5VVS - chains A and F of the 15 polymer chains in the assembly; structure by electron microscopy, 6.40 A resolution (low resolution: residue-level contacts below are approximate; hydrogen-bond / salt-bridge calls are withheld).

# Chain A
Molecule: DNA-directed RNA polymerase II subunit RPB1
From: Saccharomyces cerevisiae (strain ATCC 204508 / S288c)
Notes: EC 2.7.7.6
UniProtKB: P04050 (RPB1_YEAST); residues 1-1733 here = UniProt positions 1-1733
Sequence (1733 residues; row label = number of the first residue in the row):
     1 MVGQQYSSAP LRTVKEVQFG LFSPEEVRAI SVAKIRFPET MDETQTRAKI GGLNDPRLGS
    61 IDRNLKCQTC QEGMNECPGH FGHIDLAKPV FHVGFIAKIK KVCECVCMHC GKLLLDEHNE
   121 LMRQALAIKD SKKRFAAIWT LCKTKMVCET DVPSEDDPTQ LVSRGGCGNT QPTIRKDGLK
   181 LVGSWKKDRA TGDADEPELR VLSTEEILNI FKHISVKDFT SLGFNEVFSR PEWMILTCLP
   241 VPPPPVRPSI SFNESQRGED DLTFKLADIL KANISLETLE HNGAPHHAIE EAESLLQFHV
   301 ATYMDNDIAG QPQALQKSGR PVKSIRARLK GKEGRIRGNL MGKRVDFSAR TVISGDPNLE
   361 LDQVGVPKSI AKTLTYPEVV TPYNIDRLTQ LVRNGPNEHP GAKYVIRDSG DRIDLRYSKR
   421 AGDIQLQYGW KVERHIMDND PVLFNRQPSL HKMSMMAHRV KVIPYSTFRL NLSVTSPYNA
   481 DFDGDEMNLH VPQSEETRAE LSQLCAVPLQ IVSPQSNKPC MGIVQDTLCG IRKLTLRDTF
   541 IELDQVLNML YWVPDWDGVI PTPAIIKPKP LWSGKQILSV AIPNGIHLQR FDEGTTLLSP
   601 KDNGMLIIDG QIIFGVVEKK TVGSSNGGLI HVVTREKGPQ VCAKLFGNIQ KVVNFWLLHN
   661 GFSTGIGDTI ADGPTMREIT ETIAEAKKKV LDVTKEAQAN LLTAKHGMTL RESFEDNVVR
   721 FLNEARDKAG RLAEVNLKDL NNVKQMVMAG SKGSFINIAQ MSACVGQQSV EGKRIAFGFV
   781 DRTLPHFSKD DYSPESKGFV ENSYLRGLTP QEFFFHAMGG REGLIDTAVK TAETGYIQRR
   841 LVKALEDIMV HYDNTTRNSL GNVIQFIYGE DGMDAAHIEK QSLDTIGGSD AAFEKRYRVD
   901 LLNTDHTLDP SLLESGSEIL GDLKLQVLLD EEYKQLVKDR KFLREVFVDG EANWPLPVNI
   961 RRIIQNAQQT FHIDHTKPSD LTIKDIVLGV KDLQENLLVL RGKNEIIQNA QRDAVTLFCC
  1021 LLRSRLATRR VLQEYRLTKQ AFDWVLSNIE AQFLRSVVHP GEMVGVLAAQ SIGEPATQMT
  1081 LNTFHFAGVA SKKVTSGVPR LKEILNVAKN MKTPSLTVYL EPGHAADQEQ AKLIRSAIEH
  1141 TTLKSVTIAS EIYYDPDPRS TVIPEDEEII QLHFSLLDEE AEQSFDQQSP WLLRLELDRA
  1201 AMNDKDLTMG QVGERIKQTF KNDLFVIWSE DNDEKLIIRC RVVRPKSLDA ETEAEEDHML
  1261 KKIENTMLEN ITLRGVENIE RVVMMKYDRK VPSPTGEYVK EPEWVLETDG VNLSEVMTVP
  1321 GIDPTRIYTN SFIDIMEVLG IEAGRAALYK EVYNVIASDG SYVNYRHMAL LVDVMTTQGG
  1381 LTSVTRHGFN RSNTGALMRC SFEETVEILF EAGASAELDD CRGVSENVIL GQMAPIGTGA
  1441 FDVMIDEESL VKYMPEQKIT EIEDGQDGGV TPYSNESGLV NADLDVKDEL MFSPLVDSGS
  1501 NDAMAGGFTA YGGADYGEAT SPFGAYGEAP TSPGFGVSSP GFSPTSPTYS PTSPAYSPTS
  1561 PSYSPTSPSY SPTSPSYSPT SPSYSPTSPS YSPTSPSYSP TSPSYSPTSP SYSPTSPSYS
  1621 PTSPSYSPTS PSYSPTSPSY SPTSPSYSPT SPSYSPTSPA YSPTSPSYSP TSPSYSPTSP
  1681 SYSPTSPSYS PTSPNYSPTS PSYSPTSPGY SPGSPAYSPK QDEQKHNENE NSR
Disordered / not traced: 1-7, 1463-1733
UniProt features mapped onto this chain:
  - region: P248 to D260 (Lid loop), N306 to K323 (Rudder loop), P810 to E822 (Bridging helix)
  - binding site (Zn(2+)): C67, C70, C77, H80, C107, C110, C148, C167
  - binding site (Mg(2+)): D481, D483, D485
  - modified residue: T1471 (Phosphothreonine)
  - cross-link (Glycyl lysine isopeptide (Lys-Gly)): K695 (interchain with G-Cter in ubiquitin), K1246 (interchain with G-Cter in ubiquitin), K1350 (interchain with G-Cter in ubiquitin)
  - natural variant: S1653 to P1659 (deletion: In strain: A364A)
  - mutagenesis: K1246 (K1246R: Impairs ubiquitination during transcription stress)
Bound ions: Zn2+ site 1: C67, E72, C77, P78; Zn2+ site 2: C107, M108, C110

# Chain F
Molecule: DNA-directed RNA polymerases I, II, and III subunit RPABC2
From: Saccharomyces cerevisiae (strain ATCC 204508 / S288c)
UniProtKB: P20435 (RPAB2_YEAST); residues 1-155 here = UniProt positions 1-155
Sequence (155 residues; numbered 1 to 155; the number before each row is that of its first residue):
     1 MSDYEEAFND GNENFEDFDV EHFSDEETYE EKPQFKDGET TDANGKTIVT GGNGPEDFQQ
    61 HEQIRRKTLK EKAIPKDQRA TTPYMTKYER ARILGTRALQ ISMNAPVFVD LEGETDPLRI
   121 AMKELAEKKI PLVIRRYLPD GSFEDWSVEE LIVDL
Disordered / not traced: 1-74
UniProt features mapped onto this chain:
  - region: L111 to L132 (Leucine-zipper)
  - modified residue: S24 (Phosphoserine)

# Chain A / chain F interface
Residue-residue contacts - 62 pairs, chain A then chain F:
  Y383(A) with I101(F); L111(F); T115(F)
  Y428(A) with I101(F); S102(F); M103(F); N104(F)
  E496(A) with G95(F); L99(F)
  A499(A) with L118(F)
  Q503(A) with K87(F); R90(F); A91(F); L94(F)
  H851(A) with Y137(F); L138(F); P139(F)
  Y852(A) with R135(F); R136(F); Y137(F)
  D853(A) with P139(F)
  R857(A) with P139(F)
  R1001(A) with A80(F); T82(F); P83(F); Y84(F)
  L1054(A) with Y84(F)
  R1055(A) with D154(F)
  H1059(A) with T86(F); K87(F); Y88(F); L155(F)
  E1062(A) with Y88(F)
  T1438(A) with R92(F)
  F1441(A) with Y88(F); E89(F); R92(F); I134(F); R135(F)
  D1442(A) with I134(F); R135(F); Y137(F)
  V1443(A) with R92(F); L132(F); V133(F)
  M1444(A) with L132(F); V133(F); R135(F)
  I1445(A) with P131(F)
  D1446(A) with V133(F)
  E1448(A) with D145(F)
  S1449(A) with V133(F)
  K1452(A) with E149(F)
  Y1453(A) with F108(F); I130(F); P131(F); L132(F); E149(F)
  Q1457(A) with F108(F)
  I1459(A) with P106(F); V107(F)
  T1460(A) with F108(F)
Interface residues without a listed pair, chain A (34 interface residues in all): V379, R387, E500, V1057, P1060, A1440
Interface residues without a listed pair, chain F (41 interface residues in all): T81, P117, E144

# In short
34 residues of chain A face 41 of chain F across their interface. C67(A), E72(A), C77(A) and P78(A) form the
Zn2+ site 1. UniProt lists 8 Zn2+-binding residues, 3 Mg2+-binding residues and one mutagenesis site on chain
A.
Chain A is DNA-directed RNA polymerase II subunit RPB1 and chain F is DNA-directed RNA polymerases I, II, and
III subunit RPABC2, both from Saccharomyces cerevisiae (strain ATCC 204508 / S288c); the structure, RNA pol II
elongation complex, was determined by electron microscopy (same publication as 5VVR).
